PDB entry 2VHH | X-ray diffraction, 2.80 A resolution | chains A and C of the 4 polymer chains in the assembly

== Chain A (and C) ==
Protein: CG3027-pa
From: Drosophila melanogaster
Notes: EC 3.5.1.6; chain C of this document is another copy of the same molecule, construct and numbering; everything in this record applies to it too
UniProtKB: Q9VI04 (Q9VI04_DROME); residue numbers follow UniProt; this construct covers 1-386
Amino-acid sequence (405 residues; each row starts with the number of its first residue):
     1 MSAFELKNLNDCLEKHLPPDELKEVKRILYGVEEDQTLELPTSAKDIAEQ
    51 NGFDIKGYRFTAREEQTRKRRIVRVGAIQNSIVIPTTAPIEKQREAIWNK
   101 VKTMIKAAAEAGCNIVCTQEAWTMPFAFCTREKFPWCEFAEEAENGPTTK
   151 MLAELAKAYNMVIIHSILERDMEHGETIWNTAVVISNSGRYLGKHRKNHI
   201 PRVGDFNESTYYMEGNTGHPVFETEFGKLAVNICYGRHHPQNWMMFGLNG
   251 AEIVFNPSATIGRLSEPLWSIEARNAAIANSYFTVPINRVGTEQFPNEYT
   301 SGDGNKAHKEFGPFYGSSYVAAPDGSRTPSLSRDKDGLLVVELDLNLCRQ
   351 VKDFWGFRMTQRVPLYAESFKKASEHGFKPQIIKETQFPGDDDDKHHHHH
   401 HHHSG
Disordered / not traced: 1-5, 129-137, 203-212, 296-312, 387-405 (chain C: 1-4, 387-405)

== Interface between chain A and chain C ==
Contacting residue pairs - 22 pairs, chain A then chain C:
  Glu65(A) - Glu138(C)
  Gln66(A) - Pro89(C)
  Gln66(A) - Ile90(C)  hydrogen bond (side chain-backbone)
  Gln66(A) - Glu91(C)
  Gln66(A) - Pro135(C)
  Gln66(A) - Glu138(C)  hydrogen bond (backbone-side chain)
  Thr67(A) - Ile90(C)
  Thr67(A) - Glu91(C)
  Thr67(A) - Glu138(C)  hydrogen bond
  Arg349(A) - Arg170(C)
  Arg349(A) - Met172(C)
  Arg349(A) - Glu176(C)  salt bridge
  Gln350(A) - Phe134(C)
  Lys352(A) - Gly175(C)
  Asp353(A) - Lys133(C)
  Asp353(A) - Cys137(C)
  Asp353(A) - Arg170(C)  salt bridge
  Asp353(A) - Ile178(C)
  Met359(A) - Thr177(C)
  Met359(A) - Thr210(C)
  Met359(A) - Tyr211(C)
  Met359(A) - Met213(C)
Interface residues without a listed pair, chain A (13 interface residues in all): Arg63, Arg68, Leu248, Phe354, Arg358
Interface residues without a listed pair, chain C (18 interface residues in all): Glu173

== Summary ==
The interface between chain A and chain C involves 13 residues on one side and 18 on the other, with 3
hydrogen bonds and 2 salt bridges. Among the polar pairs are Arg349(A)-Glu176(C), Asp353(A)-Arg170(C) and
Gln66(A)-Ile90(C).
Chain A and chain C are both CG3027-pa (Drosophila melanogaster); the structure, Crystal structure of a
pyrimidine degrading enzyme from Drosophila melanogaster, was determined by X-ray diffraction, deposited
together with 2VHI.
